Entry 8W0F (electron microscopy, 2.80 A resolution); this record covers chains D and O of the 14 polymer chains in the assembly.

# Chain D
Name: DNA replication licensing factor MCM5
Organism: Homo sapiens
Notes: EC 3.6.4.12
Reference sequence: P33992 (MCM5_HUMAN); residues 1-734 here = UniProt positions 1-734
Sequence (734 residues; numbered 1 to 734; the number before each row is that of its first residue):
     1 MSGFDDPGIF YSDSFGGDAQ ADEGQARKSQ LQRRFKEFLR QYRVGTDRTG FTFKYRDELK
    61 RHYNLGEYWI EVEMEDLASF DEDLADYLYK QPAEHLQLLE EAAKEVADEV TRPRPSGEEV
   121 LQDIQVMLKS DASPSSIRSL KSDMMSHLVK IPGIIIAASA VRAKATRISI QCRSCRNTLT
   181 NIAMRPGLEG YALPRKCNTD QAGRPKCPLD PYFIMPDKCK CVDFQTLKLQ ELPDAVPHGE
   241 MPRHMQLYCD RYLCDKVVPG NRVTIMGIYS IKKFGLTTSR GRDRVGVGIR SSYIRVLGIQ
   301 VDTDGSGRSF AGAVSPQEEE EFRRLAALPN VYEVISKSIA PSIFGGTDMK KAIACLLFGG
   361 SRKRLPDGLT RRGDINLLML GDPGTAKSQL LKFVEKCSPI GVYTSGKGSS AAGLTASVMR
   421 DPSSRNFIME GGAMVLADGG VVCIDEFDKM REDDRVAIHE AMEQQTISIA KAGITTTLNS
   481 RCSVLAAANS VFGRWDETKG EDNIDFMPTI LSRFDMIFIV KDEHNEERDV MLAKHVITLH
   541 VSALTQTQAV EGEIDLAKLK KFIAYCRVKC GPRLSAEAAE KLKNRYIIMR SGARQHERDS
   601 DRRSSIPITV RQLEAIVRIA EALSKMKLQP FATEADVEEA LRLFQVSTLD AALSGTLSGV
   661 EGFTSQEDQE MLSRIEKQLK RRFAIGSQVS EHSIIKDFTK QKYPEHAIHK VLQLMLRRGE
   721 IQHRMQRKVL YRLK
Not modelled in the structure: 1, 18-23, 278-283, 304-312, 544-551, 656-734
Metal / ion sites: Zn2+: Cys172, Cys175, Cys197, Cys207; Mg2+: Ser388 (together with ADP) (shared with 1 residue of chain A)
Small-molecule neighbours:
  - ADP (adenosine-5'-diphosphate), molecule 1: Ser342, Ile343, Phe344, Asp382, Pro383, Gly384, Thr385, Ala386, Lys387, Ser388, Gln389, Leu532
  - ADP, molecule 2: Arg371, Glu463, Gln464, Arg513, Val610, Arg611, Glu614
UniProt features mapped onto this chain:
  - binding site (ADP): Arg371
  - modified residue: Ser2 (N-acetylserine), Ser315 (Phosphoserine), Lys392 (N6-acetyllysine), Lys396 (N6-acetyllysine), Ser605 (Phosphoserine), Lys696 (N6-acetyllysine)
  - natural variant: Thr466 (T466I: In MGORS8)
Reported in the primary citation:
  - binding site for the 47-nt DNA strand (chain O): Arg195

# Chain O
Molecule: 47-nt DNA strand
Sequence (47 nucleotides; row label = number of the first residue in the row):
     2 AAAAAAAAAA AAAAAAAAAA AAATTTTTTT TTTTTTTTTT TTTTTTT

# How chain D and chain O interact
Residue-residue contacts (11):
  Arg195(D) - DT25(O)  sugar contact
  Arg195(D) - DT26(O)  salt bridge to the phosphate
  Lys196(D) - DA24(O)  sugar contact
  Lys196(D) - DT25(O)  salt bridge to the phosphate
  Gly203(D) - DA22(O)  phosphate contact
  Lys206(D) - DA22(O)  sugar contact
  Lys206(D) - DA23(O)  salt bridge to the phosphate
  Leu209(D) - DT25(O)  base contact
  Asp210(D) - DT26(O)  base contact
  Ser423(D) - DT35(O)  base contact
  Glu452(D) - DT46(O)  phosphate contact
Other interface residues (no listed pair), chain D (9 interface residues in all): Thr277
Other interface residues (no listed pair), chain O (10 interface residues in all): DT28, DT29, DT36

# Overview
The interface between chain D and chain O involves 9 residues on one side and 10 on the other; the contacts
include 3 salt bridges. Among the polar pairs are Arg195(D)-DT26(O), Lys196(D)-DT25(O) and Lys206(D)-DA23(O).
Bound to chain D: ADP. From the paper: a binding site for the 47-nt DNA strand (chain O) at Arg195(D).
Here chain D is DNA replication licensing factor MCM5 (Homo sapiens) and chain O is a 47-nt DNA strand. Entry
8W0F (Cryo-EM structure of a human MCM2-7 double hexamer on dsDNA) was determined by electron microscopy (same
publication as 8W0E, 8W0G, 8W0I and 9CAQ).
